PDB entry 9BP1 | X-ray diffraction, 3.58 A resolution | chains A and B of the 6 polymer chains in the assembly

[Chain A]
Name: ITS110.01 Heavy Chain
Organism: Macaca mulatta
Chain sequence (232 residues; each row starts with the number of its first residue; a row labelled like 82A-82C holds insertion residues (82A, then the next letters in order)):
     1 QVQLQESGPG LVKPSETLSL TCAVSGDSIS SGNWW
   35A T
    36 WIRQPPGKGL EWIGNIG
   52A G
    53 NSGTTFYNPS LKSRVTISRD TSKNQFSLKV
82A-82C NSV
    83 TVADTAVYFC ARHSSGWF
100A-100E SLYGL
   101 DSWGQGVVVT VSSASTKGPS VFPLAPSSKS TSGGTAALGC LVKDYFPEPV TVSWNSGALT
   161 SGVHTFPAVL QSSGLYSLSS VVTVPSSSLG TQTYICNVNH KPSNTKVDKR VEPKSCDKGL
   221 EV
Unresolved in the structure: 215-222
Disulfide bonds: Cys22-Cys92, Cys140-Cys196

[Chain B]
Name: ITS110.01 Light Chain
Organism: Macaca mulatta
Chain sequence (214 residues; each row starts with the number of its first residue):
     1 DIQMTQSPSS LSASVGDRVT ITCRASQDIT SYLAWYQQKP GRAPKLLIYK TSTLQSGVPS
    61 RFSGSGSGTD FTLTISSLQP EDFATYYCQR HDTTPLTFGG GTTVELKRTV AAPSVFIFPP
   121 SDEQLKSGTA SVVCLLNNFY PREAKVQWKV DNALQSGNSQ ESVTEQDSKD STYSLSSTLT
   181 LSKADYEKHK VYACEVTHQG LSSPVTKSFN RGEC
Unresolved in the structure: 213-214
Disulfide bonds: Cys23-Cys88, Cys134-Cys194

[Chain A / chain B interface]
Contacting residue pairs - 79 pairs, chain A then chain B:
  Ile37(A) - Phe98(B)  hydrophobic
  Gln39(A) - Gln38(B)  hydrogen bond
  Gln39(A) - Tyr87(B)
  Lys43(A) - Tyr87(B)
  Gly44(A) - Tyr87(B)
  Leu45(A) - Pro44(B)  hydrophobic
  Leu45(A) - Tyr87(B)  hydrophobic
  Leu45(A) - Phe98(B)
  Trp47(A) - Gln89(B)
  Trp47(A) - Pro95(B)
  Trp47(A) - Leu96(B)
  Trp47(A) - Phe98(B)
  Phe58(A) - Thr94(B)
  Pro61(A) - Asp1(B)
  Pro61(A) - Pro95(B)
  Phe91(A) - Ala43(B)  hydrophobic
  His95(A) - Leu96(B)
  Ser100A(A) - Tyr32(B)
  Leu100B(A) - His91(B)  hydrogen bond (backbone-side chain)
  Tyr100C(A) - Tyr49(B)  hydrophobic
  Tyr100C(A) - His91(B)  hydrogen bond (backbone-side chain)
  Gly100D(A) - Tyr36(B)
  Gly100D(A) - Leu46(B)
  Leu100E(A) - Tyr36(B)  hydrogen bond (backbone-side chain)
  Leu100E(A) - Leu46(B)
  Leu100E(A) - Gln89(B)
  Leu100E(A) - Phe98(B)  hydrophobic
  Asp101(A) - Leu46(B)
  Asp101(A) - Gln55(B)
  Trp103(A) - Tyr36(B)  hydrophobic
  Trp103(A) - Ala43(B)  hydrophobic
  Trp103(A) - Pro44(B)
  Gly104(A) - Ala43(B)
  Phe122(A) - Ser121(B)
  Phe122(A) - Glu123(B)
  Phe122(A) - Gln124(B)
  Pro123(A) - Ser121(B)
  Pro123(A) - Glu123(B)
  Leu124(A) - Phe118(B)
  Ala125(A) - Phe118(B)
  Lys129(A) - Ile117(B)
  Lys129(A) - Lys207(B)
  Lys129(A) - Ser208(B)
  Lys129(A) - Phe209(B)
  Ser130(A) - Phe116(B)
  Ser130(A) - Ile117(B)
  Ser130(A) - Phe118(B)
  Thr131(A) - Phe116(B)
  Ser132(A) - Val115(B)  hydrogen bond (side chain-backbone)
  Ser132(A) - Phe116(B)
  Ser132(A) - Lys207(B)
  Thr135(A) - Phe116(B)
  Ala137(A) - Phe116(B)  hydrophobic
  Ala137(A) - Phe118(B)
  Leu138(A) - Phe118(B)  hydrophobic
  Leu141(A) - Gln124(B)
  Leu141(A) - Ser131(B)
  Lys143(A) - Gln124(B)
  Lys143(A) - Thr129(B)
  Lys143(A) - Ser131(B)
  His164(A) - Asn137(B)  hydrogen bond
  His164(A) - Asn138(B)  hydrogen bond
  His164(A) - Asp167(B)  salt bridge
  His164(A) - Ser174(B)
  Thr165(A) - Thr164(B)
  Phe166(A) - Leu135(B)  hydrophobic
  Phe166(A) - Ser162(B)
  Phe166(A) - Thr164(B)
  Phe166(A) - Ser174(B)
  Phe166(A) - Leu175(B)
  Phe166(A) - Ser176(B)
  Pro167(A) - Ser162(B)  hydrogen bond (backbone-side chain)
  Pro167(A) - Val163(B)
  Val169(A) - Gln160(B)
  Leu170(A) - Gln160(B)
  Gln171(A) - Gln160(B)
  Ser179(A) - Ser176(B)  hydrogen bond
  Val181(A) - Leu135(B)  hydrophobic
  Thr183(A) - Asn137(B)
Interface residues without a listed pair, chain A (45 interface residues in all): Glu46, Asn50, Tyr59, Lys209
Interface residues without a listed pair, chain B (44 interface residues in all): Arg42, Ser127, Val133, Glu161, Thr180

[Summary]
Chain A and chain B form an interface of 45 and 44 residues respectively, with 9 hydrogen bonds and 1 salt
bridge. Among the polar pairs are His164(A)-Asp167(B), Gln39(A)-Gln38(B) and Leu100E(A)-Tyr36(B).
Here chain A is ITS110.01 Heavy Chain and chain B is ITS110.01 Light Chain, both from Macaca mulatta. Entry
9BP1 (Rhesus macaque ITS110.01 Fab in complex with SIV Env MPER peptide) was determined by X-ray diffraction,
deposited together with 9BLX and 9BNS.
